Entry 7TJ2 (electron microscopy, 3.20 A resolution); this record covers chains A and H of the 8 polymer chains in the assembly.

[Chain A]
Protein: Uridylate-specific endoribonuclease nsp15
Source organism: Severe acute respiratory syndrome coronavirus 2
Notes: EC 4.6.1.-
Reference sequence: P0DTD1 (R1AB_SARS2); residues 2-347 here correspond to UniProt positions 6453-6798 (UniProt number = residue number + 6451)
Sequence (350 residues; row label = number of the first residue in the row; numbers below 1 keep their minus sign (Ser-2 is residue -2)):
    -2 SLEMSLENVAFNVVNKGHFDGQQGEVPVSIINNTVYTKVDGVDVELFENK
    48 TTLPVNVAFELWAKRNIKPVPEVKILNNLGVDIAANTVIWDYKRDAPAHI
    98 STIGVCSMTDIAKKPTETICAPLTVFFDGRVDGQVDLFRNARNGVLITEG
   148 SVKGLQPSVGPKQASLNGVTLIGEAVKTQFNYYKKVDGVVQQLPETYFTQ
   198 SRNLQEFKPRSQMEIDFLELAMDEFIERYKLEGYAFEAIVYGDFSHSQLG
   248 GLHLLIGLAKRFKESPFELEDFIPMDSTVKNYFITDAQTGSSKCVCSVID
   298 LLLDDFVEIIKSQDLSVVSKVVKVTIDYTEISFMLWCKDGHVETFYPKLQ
Disordered / not traced: -2, 347
Construct notes: expression tag (-2 to 1); engineered mutation Ala235 (His6686 in P0DTD1)
Swiss-Prot annotation at these positions:
  - active site: His250 (Proton acceptor), Lys290 (For uridylate-specific endoribonuclease nsp15 activity)
  - binding site (uracil): Lys290 to Ser294, Thr341 to Lys345
  - site: Lys290 (Transition state stabilizer), Ser294 (Uracil recognition site), Gln347 (Cleavage)
What the authors report for this chain:
  - binding site for the 52-nt RNA strand: Trp333
  - catalytic residues: His250, Lys290
  - mutagenesis - H235A: abolished catalytic activity
  - mutagenesis - W333A: decreased catalytic activity on ssRNA
  - mutagenesis - W333A: decreased catalytic activity on dsRNA
  - mutagenesis - E340A: increased catalytic activity

[Chain H]
Molecule: 52-nt RNA strand
Sequence (52 nucleotides; row label = number of the first residue in the row):
     1 GGCAUGAAUUGGUCUAGGGUCUGGUCUUACUACUAUACAACCUACUACCU
    51 CC
Disordered / not traced: 1-16, 48-52

[Interface between chain A and chain H]
Contacting residue pairs (9):
  His243(A) - C21(H)  salt bridge to the phosphate
  Ser244(A) - U22(H)  phosphate contact
  Val315(A) - U28(H)  sugar contact
  Val315(A) - A29(H)  sugar contact
  Ser316(A) - A29(H)  hydrogen bond to the base
  Ser316(A) - C30(H)  sugar contact
  Val318(A) - C30(H)  sugar contact
  Trp333(A) - U28(H)  base contact
  Trp333(A) - A29(H)  base contact
Other interface residues (no listed pair), chain A (7 interface residues in all): Met331
Other interface residues (no listed pair), chain H (6 interface residues in all): U31

[In short]
7 residues of chain A face 6 of chain H across their interface, with 1 hydrogen bond and 1 salt bridge. Among
the polar pairs are Ser316(A)-A29(H) and His243(A)-C21(H). From the paper: catalytic residues His250(A) and
Lys290(A); H235A of chain A abolishes catalytic activity; 3 substitutions were tested in all.
Here chain A is Uridylate-specific endoribonuclease nsp15 (Severe acute respiratory syndrome coronavirus 2)
and chain H is a 52-nt RNA strand. Entry 7TJ2 (SARS-CoV-2 endoribonuclease Nsp15 bound to dsRNA) was
determined by electron microscopy, deposited together with 7TQV.
